Entry 7TUE (X-ray diffraction, 3.10 A resolution); this record covers chains D and B of the 3 polymer chains in the assembly.

== Chain D ==
Protein: Tapasin
From: Homo sapiens
UniProtKB: O15533 (TPSN_HUMAN); residues 1-381 here correspond to UniProt positions 21-401 (UniProt number = residue number + 20)
Amino-acid sequence (416 residues; numbered 1 to 416; the number before each row is that of its first residue):
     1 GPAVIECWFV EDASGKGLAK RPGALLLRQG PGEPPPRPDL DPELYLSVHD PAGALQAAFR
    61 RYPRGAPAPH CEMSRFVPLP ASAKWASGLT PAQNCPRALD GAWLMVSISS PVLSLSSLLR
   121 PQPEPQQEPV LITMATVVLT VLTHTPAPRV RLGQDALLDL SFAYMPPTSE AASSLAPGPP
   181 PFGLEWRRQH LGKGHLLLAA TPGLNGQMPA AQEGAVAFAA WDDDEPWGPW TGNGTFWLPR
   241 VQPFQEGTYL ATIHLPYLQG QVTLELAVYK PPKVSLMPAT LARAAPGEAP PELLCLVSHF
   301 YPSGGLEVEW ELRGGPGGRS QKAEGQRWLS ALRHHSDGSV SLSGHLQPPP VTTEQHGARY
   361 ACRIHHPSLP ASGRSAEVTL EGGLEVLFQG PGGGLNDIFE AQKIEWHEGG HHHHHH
Not modelled in the structure: 12-19, 28-33, 332-337, 382-416
Differences from the reference sequence: expression tag (382-416)
Disulfide bonds: C7-C71, C295-C362
UniProt features mapped onto this chain:
  - glycosylation: N233 (N-linked (GlcNAc...) asparagine)
What the authors report for this chain:
  - conformationally variable residues (order/disorder transition): D12 to A19

== Chain B ==
Protein: Beta-2-microglobulin
From: Homo sapiens
UniProtKB: P61769 (B2MG_HUMAN); residues 1-99 here correspond to UniProt positions 21-119 (UniProt number = residue number + 20)
Amino-acid sequence (100 residues; row label = number of the first residue in the row; numbering starts at 0):
     0 MIQRTPKIQV YSRHPAENGK SNFLNCYVSG FHPSDIEVDL LKNGERIEKV EHSDLSFSKD
    60 WSFYLLYYTE FTPTEKDEYA CRVNHVTLSQ PKIVKWDRDM
Not modelled in the structure: 0-2, 55-62, 99
Differences from the reference sequence: initiating methionine (0)
Disulfide bonds: C25-C80
UniProt features mapped onto this chain:
  - modified residue: Q2 (Pyrrolidone carboxylic acid)
  - glycosylation: I1 (N-linked (Glc) (glycation) isoleucine), K19 (N-linked (Glc) (glycation) lysine), K41 (N-linked (Glc) (glycation) lysine), K48 (N-linked (Glc) (glycation) lysine), K58 (N-linked (Glc) (glycation) lysine), K91 (N-linked (Glc) (glycation) lysine), K94 (N-linked (Glc) (glycation) lysine)
What the authors report for this chain:
  - conformationally variable residues: L54, W60

== How chain D and chain B interact ==
Residue-residue contacts (12; chain D residue first):
  E292(D) - D98(B)
  S303(D) - P5(B)
  W328(D) - D96(B)  hydrogen bond (side chain-backbone)
  W328(D) - R97(B)  hydrogen bond (side chain-backbone)
  W328(D) - D98(B)
  L329(D) - D96(B)  hydrogen bond (backbone-side chain)
  A331(D) - I7(B)  hydrogen bond (backbone-backbone)
  A331(D) - Q8(B)
  G338(D) - K6(B)
  S339(D) - K6(B)
  H345(D) - D98(B)
  Q347(D) - D98(B)  hydrogen bond (backbone-side chain)
Interface residues without a listed pair, chain D (14 interface residues in all): P302, Q326, R327, S330, L346
Interface residues without a listed pair, chain B (9 interface residues in all): T4, V9

== Overview ==
Chain D and chain B form an interface of 14 and 9 residues respectively, with 5 hydrogen bonds. Polar pairs
include W328(D)-D96(B), W328(D)-R97(B) and L329(D)-D96(B). From the paper: conformational variability at
D12(D) and L54(B) among others.
Here chain D is Tapasin and chain B is Beta-2-microglobulin, both from Homo sapiens. Entry 7TUE (Crystal
structure of Tapasin in complex with HLA-B*44:05 (T73C)) was determined by X-ray diffraction together with
7TUC, 7TUD and 7TUF from the same study.
